Entry 6ZYW (electron microscopy, 8.78 A resolution (very low resolution: no residue pairs are listed; an interface is given only as per-side residue counts)); this record covers chains M and d of the 19 polymer chains in the assembly.

# Chain M
Molecule: Dynein light chain
Source organism: Tetrahymena thermophila SB210
UniProt: Q24CE5 (Q24CE5_TETTS); residue numbers follow UniProt; this construct covers 1-87
Amino-acid sequence (87 residues; each row starts with the number of its first residue):
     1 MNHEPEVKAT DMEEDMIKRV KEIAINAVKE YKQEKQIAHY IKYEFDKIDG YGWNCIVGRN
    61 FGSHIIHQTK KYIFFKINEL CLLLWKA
Disordered / not traced: 1

# Chain d
Molecule: Dynein intermediate chain 2
Source organism: Tetrahymena thermophila SB210
UniProt: I7M008 (I7M008_TETTS); the author numbering skips numbers that UniProt does not, so the offset changes along the chain: 1-201 = UniProt 1-201; 235-700 = UniProt 202-667
Amino-acid sequence (667 residues; row label = number of the first residue in the row; note: 33 numbers in that range are skipped by the numbering (no residue carries them; nothing is unmodelled there)):
     1 MPPKQTKVVA SRKTVMPISR AGRAQIRRKD SNTQNNMNDQ GMEDEEIDQQ REGMKNQYEQ
    61 LTAQELNEDM PSKMLEPKNP QAPKNITVYD YYTRKFKTDE LVDQMIVHFS MDGDYIWKES
   121 NEYKTQEEIR DTKKALIKEA MRKQESEEPG ANHDEEAIKQ TLRNKFNYNT RECQTINPSI
   181 RERGVSTEPP PSDTICGNIT Q
   235 WEIFDAYYAE IMKDHQIENK KKKEVDQDKK QDQSMYSTSF KRCCKIMERM VVQNDQEDKY
   295 HDYRYYWSQG DNLEAGKNEG HLLPIWRFSN EKQRKKNVTS ICWNPLYPDL FAVSLGSYDF
   355 TKQRMGLICL YSLKNTTHPE YAFNCEAGVM CLDFHPKSAA LLAVGLYDGT VLVYDIRNKH
   415 KKPIYQSTVR NQKHTDPVWQ VKWNPDTSKN YNFYSISSDG RVMNWILMKN KLEPEEVILL
   475 RLVGKNEEES TLIGLACGLC FDFNKFEPHI FLVGTEEGKI HKCSRAYSGQ YQETYNGHLL
   535 AVYKVKWNNF HPRTFISASA DWTVRIWDSK YTSQIICFDL SMMVVDAVWA PYSSTVFACA
   595 TMDKVQVYDL NVDKLNKLAE QKIVKQPKLT NLSFNYKDPI LLVGDSHGGV TLVKLSPNLC
   655 KSGPEIKQTE DKKAMEEFKN VKIEDYEREK MENLLAVVSK WEREDA
Disordered / not traced: 1-74, 140-162, 259-700

# How chain M and chain d interact
At this resolution (9 A) residue pairs are not listed: 12 residues of chain M and 11 of chain d lie at the interface.

# Summary
12 residues of chain M face 11 of chain d across their interface.
Here chain M is Dynein light chain and chain d is Dynein intermediate chain 2, both from Tetrahymena
thermophila SB210. Entry 6ZYW (Outer Dynein Arm-Shulin complex - overall structure (Tetrahymena thermophila))
was determined by electron microscopy together with 6ZYY and 6ZYX from the same study.
